PDB entry 7WLX | X-ray diffraction, 2.39 A resolution | chains A and B

== Chain A ==
Protein: Isoform Beta-2 of Thyroid hormone receptor beta
Source organism: Homo sapiens
UniProtKB: P10828 (THB_HUMAN), isoform P10828-2; residues 202-461 here correspond to UniProt positions 217-476 (UniProt number = residue number + 15)
Sequence (260 residues; numbered 202 to 461; the number before each row is that of its first residue):
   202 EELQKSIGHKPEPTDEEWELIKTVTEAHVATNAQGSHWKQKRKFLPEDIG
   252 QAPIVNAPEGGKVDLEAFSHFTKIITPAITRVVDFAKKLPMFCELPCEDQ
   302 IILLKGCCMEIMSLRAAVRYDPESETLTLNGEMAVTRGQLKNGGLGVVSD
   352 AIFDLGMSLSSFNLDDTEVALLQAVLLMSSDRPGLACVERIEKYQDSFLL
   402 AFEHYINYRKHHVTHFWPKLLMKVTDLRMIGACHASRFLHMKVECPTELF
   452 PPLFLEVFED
Not modelled in the structure: 202-210, 248-264, 444-445, 460-461
Cystine bridges: Cys434 forms a disulfide with the same residue of a neighbouring copy of this chain
Residues lining bound ligands: 9GC (2-[[1-methoxy-4-oxidanyl-7-[4-(phenylmethyl)phenoxy]isoquinolin-3-yl]carbonylamino]ethanoic acid): Asn233, Ala234, Phe269, Phe272, Ile275, Ile276, Ala279, Arg282, Met310, Met313, Ser314, Arg316, Ala317, Arg320, Thr329, Leu330, Asn331, Gly332, Leu341, Gly344, Gly345, Leu346, Ile353, His435, Arg438, Phe439, Phe455

== Chain B ==
Protein: Nuclear receptor coactivator 2
Source organism: Homo sapiens
UniProtKB: Q15596 (NCOA2_HUMAN); residues 741-751 here = UniProt positions 741-751
Sequence (11 residues; numbered 741 to 751; the number before each row is that of its first residue):
   741 ENALLRYLLDK

== Interface between chain A and chain B ==
Residue-residue contacts - 17 pairs, chain A then chain B:
  Lys288(A) with Leu748(B), hydrogen bond (side chain-backbone); Leu749(B), hydrogen bond (side chain-backbone); Lys751(B)
  Glu299(A) with Arg746(B), salt bridge
  Gln301(A) with Leu749(B)
  Ile302(A) with Asn742(B); Arg746(B); Leu749(B), hydrophobic
  Leu305(A) with Leu749(B), hydrophobic
  Lys306(A) with Asn742(B), hydrogen bond
  Leu454(A) with Leu744(B), hydrophobic; Leu748(B), hydrophobic
  Glu457(A) with Asn742(B); Ala743(B), hydrogen bond (side chain-backbone); Leu744(B), hydrogen bond (side chain-backbone); Leu745(B), hydrogen bond (side chain-backbone)
  Val458(A) with Leu745(B), hydrophobic
Interface residues without a listed pair, chain A (13 interface residues in all): Val284, Phe293, Cys298, Pro453

== Summary ==
Chain A and chain B form an interface of 13 and 8 residues respectively; the contacts include 6 hydrogen bonds
and 1 salt bridge. Among the polar pairs are Glu299(A)-Arg746(B), Lys288(A)-Leu748(B) and Lys288(A)-Leu749(B).
Chain A binds compound 9GC.
Chain A is Isoform Beta-2 of Thyroid hormone receptor beta and chain B is Nuclear receptor coactivator 2, both
from Homo sapiens; the structure, A novel chemical derivative(53) of THRB agonist, was determined by X-ray
diffraction (same publication as 7WMG, 7WMH, 7WMJ, 7WML, 7WMN and 7WMO).
